PDB entry 3KCT | X-ray diffraction, 1.65 A resolution | chain A

[Chain A]
Name: PAmCherry1 protein
From: Discosoma sp
Sequence (234 residues; numbered -4 to 231; 2 numbers in that range are skipped by the numbering (no residue carries them; nothing is unmodelled there); the number before each row is that of its first residue; numbers below 1 keep their minus sign (Met-4 is residue -4)):
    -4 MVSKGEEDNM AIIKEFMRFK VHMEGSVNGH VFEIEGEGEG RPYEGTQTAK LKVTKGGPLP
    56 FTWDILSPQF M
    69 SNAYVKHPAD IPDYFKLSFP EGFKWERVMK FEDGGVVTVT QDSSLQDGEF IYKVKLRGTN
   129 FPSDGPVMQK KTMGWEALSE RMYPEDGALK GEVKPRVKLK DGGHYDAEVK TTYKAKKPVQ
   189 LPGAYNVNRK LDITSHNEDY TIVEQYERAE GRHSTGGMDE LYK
Not modelled in the structure: -4 to 5, 223-231
Covalently attached groups: covalent link Met66-Ser69
Modified positions: Met66 ({(4Z)-4-(4-hydroxybenzylidene)-2-[3-(methylthio)propanimidoyl]-5-oxo-4,5-dihydro-1H-imidazol-1-yl}acetic acid; NRQ)
Reported in the primary citation:
  - post-translational modification sites: Glu215
  - conformationally variable residues (order/disorder transition): Asn70, Glu215
  - contacts within the chain: Phe14-Met66, Gln42-Met66, Ala44-Met66, Ser62-Met66, Met66-Tyr181, Glu148-Arg197 (hydrogen bond), Met66-Leu199 (hydrophobic contact), Met66-Gln213 (hydrophobic contact), Met66-Glu215 (hydrophobic contact)

[Overview]
From the paper: a modification site at Glu215; conformational variability at Asn70 and Glu215.
Chain A is PAmCherry1 protein (Discosoma sp); the structure, CRYSTAL STRUCTURE OF PAmCherry1 in the
photoactivated state, was determined by X-ray diffraction together with 3KCS from the same study.
